7JZV - chains Q and Y of the 12 polymer chains in the assembly; structure by electron microscopy, 3.90 A resolution.

Chain Q:
Name: Histone H4
Organism: Homo sapiens
Reference sequence: P62805 (H4_HUMAN); residues 1-102 here correspond to UniProt positions 2-103 (UniProt number = residue number + 1)
Chain sequence (102 residues; row label = number of the first residue in the row):
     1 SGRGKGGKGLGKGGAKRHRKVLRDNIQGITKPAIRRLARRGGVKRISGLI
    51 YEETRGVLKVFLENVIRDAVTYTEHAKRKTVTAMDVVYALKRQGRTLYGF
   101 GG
Unresolved in the structure: 1-15
Curated features (UniProtKB/Swiss-Prot):
  - DNA-binding region: Lys16 to Lys20
  - modified residue: Ser1 (N-acetylserine), Arg3 (Asymmetric dimethylarginine), Lys5 (N6-(2-hydroxyisobutyryl)lysine), Lys8 (N6-(2-hydroxyisobutyryl)lysine), Lys12 (N6-(2-hydroxyisobutyryl)lysine), Lys16 (N6-(2-hydroxyisobutyryl)lysine), Lys20 (N6,N6,N6-trimethyllysine), Lys31 (N6-(2-hydroxyisobutyryl)lysine), Lys44 (N6-(2-hydroxyisobutyryl)lysine), Ser47 (Phosphoserine), Tyr51 (Phosphotyrosine), Lys59 (N6-(2-hydroxyisobutyryl)lysine), Lys77 (N6-(2-hydroxyisobutyryl)lysine), Lys79 (N6-(2-hydroxyisobutyryl)lysine), Thr80 (Phosphothreonine), Tyr88 (Phosphotyrosine), Lys91 (N6-(2-hydroxyisobutyryl)lysine)
  - cross-link (Glycyl lysine isopeptide (Lys-Gly)): Lys12 (interchain with G-Cter in SUMO2), Lys20 (interchain with G-Cter in SUMO2), Lys31 (interchain with G-Cter in SUMO2), Lys59 (interchain with G-Cter in SUMO2), Lys79 (interchain with G-Cter in SUMO2), Lys91 (interchain with G-Cter in SUMO2)

Chain Y:
Molecule: Widom 601 153-bp
Organism: synthetic construct
Sequence (153 nucleotides; numbered -6 to 146; the number before each row is that of its first residue; numbers below 1 keep their minus sign (DA-6 is residue -6)):
    -6 ATCCTGGAGAATCCCGGTGCCGAGGCCGCTCAATTGGTCGTAGACAGCTC
    44 TAGCACCGCTTAAACGCACGTACGCGCTGTCCCCCGCGTTTTAACCGCCA
    94 AGGGGATTACTCCCTAGTCTCCAGGCACGTGTCAGATATATACATCCTGT
   144 GAT
Unresolved in the structure: -6 to 0, 140-146

Chain Q / chain Y interface:
Pairs across the interface (13):
  Arg35(Q) - DC78(Y)  salt bridge to the phosphate
  Arg45(Q) - DC77(Y)  sugar contact
  Arg45(Q) - DC78(Y)  phosphate contact
  Ile46(Q) - DC77(Y)  phosphate contact
  Ile46(Q) - DC78(Y)  hydrogen bond to the phosphate
  Ser47(Q) - DC77(Y)  phosphate contact
  Gly48(Q) - DC77(Y)  hydrogen bond to the phosphate
  Arg78(Q) - DG98(Y)  phosphate contact
  Arg78(Q) - DA99(Y)  phosphate contact
  Lys79(Q) - DG97(Y)  phosphate contact
  Lys79(Q) - DG98(Y)  hydrogen bond to the phosphate
  Thr80(Q) - DG97(Y)  phosphate contact
  Thr80(Q) - DG98(Y)  hydrogen bond to the phosphate
Also at the interface, not in a pair above, chain Q (11 interface residues in all): Arg39, Lys44, Tyr51
Also at the interface, not in a pair above, chain Y (6 interface residues in all): DG79

Overview:
The interface between chain Q and chain Y involves 11 residues on one side and 6 on the other; the contacts
include 4 hydrogen bonds and 1 salt bridge. Among the polar pairs are Ile46(Q)-DC78(Y), Gly48(Q)-DC77(Y) and
Lys79(Q)-DG98(Y).
Chain Q is Histone H4 (Homo sapiens) and chain Y is Widom 601 153-bp (synthetic construct); the structure,
Cryo-EM structure of the BRCA1-UbcH5c/BARD1 E3-E2 module bound to a nucleosome, was determined by electron
microscopy.
